6WWL - chains B and E of the 6 polymer chains in the assembly; structure by electron microscopy, 3.10 A resolution.

[Chain B]
Molecule: Tubulin beta-2B chain
Source organism: Sus scrofa
UniProt: A0A287AGU7 (A0A287AGU7_PIG); residue numbers follow UniProt; this construct covers 1-445
Chain sequence (445 residues; numbered 1 to 445; the number before each row is that of its first residue):
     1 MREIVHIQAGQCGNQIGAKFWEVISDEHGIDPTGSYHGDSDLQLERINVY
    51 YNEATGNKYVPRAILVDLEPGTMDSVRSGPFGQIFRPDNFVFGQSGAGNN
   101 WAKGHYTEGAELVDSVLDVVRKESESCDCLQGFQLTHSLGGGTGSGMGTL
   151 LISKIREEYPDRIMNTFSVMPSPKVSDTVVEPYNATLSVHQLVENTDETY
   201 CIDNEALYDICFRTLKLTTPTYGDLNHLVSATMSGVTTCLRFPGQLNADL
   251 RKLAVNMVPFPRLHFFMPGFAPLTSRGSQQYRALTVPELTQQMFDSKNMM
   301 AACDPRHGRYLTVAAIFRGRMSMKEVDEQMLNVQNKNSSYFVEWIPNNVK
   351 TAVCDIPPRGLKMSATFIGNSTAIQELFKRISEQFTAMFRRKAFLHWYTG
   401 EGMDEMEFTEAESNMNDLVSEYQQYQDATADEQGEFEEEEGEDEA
Unresolved in the structure: 430-445
Small-molecule neighbours:
  - GDP (guanosine-5'-diphosphate): G10, Q11, C12, Q15, N99, S138, G141, G142, T143, G144, D177, T178, E181, N204, Y222, L225, N226
  - GTP (guanosine-5'-triphosphate): Q245, L246, K252
  - taxol (TA1): E22, V23, D26, E27, L215, L217, D224, H227, L228, A231, S234, F270, P272, L273, T274, S275, R276, R318, P358, R359, G360, L361

[Chain E]
Molecule: Tubulin alpha-1B chain
Source organism: Sus scrofa
UniProt: Q2XVP4 (TBA1B_PIG); numbering as in UniProt (aligned over 1-451)
Chain sequence (451 residues; numbered 1 to 451; the number before each row is that of its first residue):
     1 MRECISIHVGQAGVQIGNACWELYCLEHGIQPDGQMPSDKTIGGGDDSFN
    51 TFFSETGAGKHVPRAVFVDLEPTVIDEVRTGTYRQLFHPEQLITGKEDAA
   101 NNYARGHYTIGKEIIDLVLDRIRKLADQCTGLQGFLVFHSFGGGTGSGFT
   151 SLLMERLSVDYGKKSKLEFSIYPAPQVSTAVVEPYNSILTTHTTLEHSDC
   201 AFMVDNEAIYDICRRNLDIERPTYTNLNRLISQIVSSITASLRFDGALNV
   251 DLTEFQTNLVPYPRIHFPLATYAPVISAEKAYHEQLSVAEITNACFEPAN
   301 QMVKCDPRHGKYMACCLLYRGDVVPKDVNAAIATIKTKRSIQFVDWCPTG
   351 FKVGINYQPPTVVPGGDLAKVQRAVCMLSNTTAIAEAWARLDHKFDLMYA
   401 KRAFVHWYVGEGMEEGEFSEAREDMAALEKDYEEVGVDSVEGEGEEEGEE
   451 Y
Unresolved in the structure: 441-451
UniProt features mapped onto this chain:
  - motif: M1 to C4 (MREC motif)
  - active site: E254
  - binding site (GTP): G10, Q11, A12, Q15, E71, A99, S140, G143, G144, T145, G146, T179, E183, N206, Y224, N228, L252
  - binding site (Mg(2+)): E71
  - site: Y451 (Involved in polymerization)
  - modified residue: K40 (N6,N6,N6-trimethyllysine), S48 (Phosphoserine), S232 (Phosphoserine), Y282 (3'-nitrotyrosine), R339 (Omega-N-methylarginine), S439 (Phosphoserine), E443 (5-glutamyl polyglutamate), E445 (5-glutamyl polyglutamate), Y451 (3'-nitrotyrosine)
  - cross-link (Glycyl lysine isopeptide (Lys-Gly)): K326 (interchain with G-Cter in ubiquitin), K370 (interchain with G-Cter in ubiquitin)
Ion coordination: Mg2+: E71, D98 (together with GTP)
Small-molecule neighbours: GTP (guanosine-5'-triphosphate): G10, Q11, A12, Q15, D69, E71, D98, A99, A100, N101, S140, F141, G142, G143, G144, T145, G146, I171, T179, E183, N206, Y224, L227, N228, I231

[Chain B / chain E interface]
Pairs across the interface (59; chain B residue first):
  Q11(B) with A247(E), hydrogen bond (side chain-backbone); L248(E); N249(E)
  Q15(B) with A247(E)
  G71(B) with R2(E)
  G98(B) with T253(E); E254(E); T257(E)
  N99(B) with E254(E), hydrogen bond; K352(E)
  K174(B) with K336(E), hydrogen bond (backbone-side chain)
  V175(B) with N329(E); I332(E), hydrophobic; A333(E)
  S176(B) with T349(E); F351(E), hydrogen bond (side chain-backbone)
  D177(B) with L248(E); K352(E); V353(E)
  T178(B) with N258(E); F351(E)
  V179(B) with N258(E), hydrogen bond (backbone-side chain); C347(E), hydrophobic; T349(E), hydrogen bond (backbone-side chain); G350(E); F351(E)
  V180(B) with N258(E)
  E205(B) with N329(E)
  Y208(B) with P325(E); N329(E)
  T218(B) with K326(E), hydrogen bond (backbone-side chain)
  P220(B) with V324(E)
  Y222(B) with A247(E), hydrophobic; L248(E); P325(E)
  Q384(B) with P348(E)
  A387(B) with D345(E); W346(E)
  M388(B) with W346(E)
  R390(B) with V440(E), hydrogen bond (side chain-backbone)
  R391(B) with Y262(E), hydrogen bond (backbone-side chain); W346(E); E434(E), hydrogen bond (side chain-backbone); V435(E); V437(E), hydrogen bond (side chain-backbone)
  K392(B) with Y262(E)
  A393(B) with P261(E); Y262(E); W346(E), hydrophobic
  F394(B) with T257(E); N258(E); P261(E); W346(E), hydrophobic
  H396(B) with V260(E); P261(E), hydrogen bond (side chain-backbone); Y262(E); P263(E)
  W397(B) with Q256(E); V260(E), hydrogen bond (side chain-backbone)
Also at the interface, not in a pair above, chain B (36 interface residues in all): Q94, S95, G96, P182, F212, T219, L395, G400, E401
Also at the interface, not in a pair above, chain E (40 interface residues in all): T130, Q133, K163, D199, G246, L259, S439

[Overview]
The interface between chain B and chain E involves 36 residues on one side and 40 on the other, with 13
hydrogen bonds. Polar contacts include Q11(B)-A247(E), N99(B)-E254(E) and K174(B)-K336(E). Ligands of chain B:
GTP, GDP and taxol. Ligands of chain E: GTP.
Here chain B is Tubulin beta-2B chain and chain E is Tubulin alpha-1B chain, both from Sus scrofa. Entry 6WWL
(KIF14[391-755] dimer two-heads-bound state - AMP-PNP in complex with a microtubule) was determined by
electron microscopy together with 6WWE, 6WWF, 6WWG, 6WWH, 6WWI, 6WWJ and 13 further entries from the same
study.
